PDB entry 8AH8 | X-ray diffraction, 1.50 A resolution | chain A

[Chain A]
Protein: cDNA FLJ50577, highly similar to Discs large homolog 4
Source organism: Homo sapiens
UniProtKB: B7Z4H2 (B7Z4H2_HUMAN); residues 302-403 here correspond to UniProt positions 242-343 (UniProt number = residue number - 60)
Sequence (104 residues; each row starts with the number of its first residue):
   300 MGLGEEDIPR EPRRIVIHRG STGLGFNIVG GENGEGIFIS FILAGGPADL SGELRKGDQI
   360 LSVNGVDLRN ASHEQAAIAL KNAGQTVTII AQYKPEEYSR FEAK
Unresolved in the structure: 300-304, 402-403
Modified positions: Asn332 (l-3-aminosuccinimide; SNN)
Construct notes: initiating methionine (300); expression tag (301); modified residue (332)

[In short]
Chain A is cDNA FLJ50577, highly similar to Discs large homolog 4 (Homo sapiens); the structure, Crystal
Structure of the third PDZ domain of PSD-95 protein in the space group P3121 at ..., was determined by X-ray
diffraction, deposited together with 8AH4, 8AH5, 8AH6 and 8AH7.
